PDB entry 1STH | X-ray diffraction, 1.85 A resolution | chain A

Chain A:
Molecule: Staphylococcal nuclease
From: Staphylococcus aureus
Notes: EC 3.1.31.1
UniProtKB: P00644 (NUC_STAAU); residues 1-149 here correspond to UniProt positions 83-231 (UniProt number = residue number + 82)
Chain sequence (149 residues; each row starts with the number of its first residue):
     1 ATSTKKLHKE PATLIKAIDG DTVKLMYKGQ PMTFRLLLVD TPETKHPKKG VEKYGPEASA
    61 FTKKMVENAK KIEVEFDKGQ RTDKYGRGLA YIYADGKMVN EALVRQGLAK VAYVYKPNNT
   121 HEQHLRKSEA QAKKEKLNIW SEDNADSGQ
Disordered / not traced: 1-5, 142-149
Curated features (UniProtKB/Swiss-Prot):
  - active site: Arg35, Glu43, Arg87
  - binding site (Ca(2+)): Asp21, Asp40, Thr41
Metal / ion sites: Co2+: Asp21, Asp40
Residues lining bound ligands: thymidine-3',5'-diphosphate (THP): Asp21, Thr22, Arg35, Leu36, Leu37, Asp40, Asp83, Lys84, Tyr85, Arg87, Leu89, Tyr113, Tyr115

Summary:
Chain A binds thymidine-3',5'-diphosphate. Asp21 and Asp40 form the Co2+ site. From UniProt: 3 active-site
residues and 3 Ca2+-binding residues.
Chain A is Staphylococcal nuclease (Staphylococcus aureus); the structure, Two distinctly different metal
binding modes are seen in X-ray crystal structures of staphylococcal nuclease-cobalt(ii)-nucleotide complexes,
was determined by X-ray diffraction, deposited together with 1STG.
